Entry 5DKI (X-ray diffraction, 2.80 A resolution); this record covers chains D and E of the 28 polymer chains in the assembly.

Chain D:
Name: Proteasome subunit alpha type-5
Organism: Saccharomyces cerevisiae (strain ATCC 204508 / S288c)
Notes: EC 3.4.25.1
UniProtKB: P32379 (PSA5_YEAST); residues -7 to 252 here correspond to UniProt positions 1-260 (UniProt number = residue number + 8)
Amino-acid sequence (260 residues; numbered -7 to 252; the number before each row is that of its first residue; numbers below 1 keep their minus sign (Met-7 is residue -7)):
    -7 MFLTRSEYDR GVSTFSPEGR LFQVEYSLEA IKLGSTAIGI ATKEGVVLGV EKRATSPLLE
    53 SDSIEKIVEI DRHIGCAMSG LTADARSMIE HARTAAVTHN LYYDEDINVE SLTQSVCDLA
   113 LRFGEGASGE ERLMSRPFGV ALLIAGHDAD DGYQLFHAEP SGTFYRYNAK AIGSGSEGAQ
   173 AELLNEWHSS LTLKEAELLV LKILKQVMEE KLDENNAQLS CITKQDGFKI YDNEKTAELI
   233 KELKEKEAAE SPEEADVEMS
Unresolved in the structure: -7 to 0, 118-124, 243-252

Chain E:
Name: Proteasome subunit alpha type-6
Organism: Saccharomyces cerevisiae (strain ATCC 204508 / S288c)
Notes: EC 3.4.25.1
UniProtKB: P40302 (PSA6_YEAST); residues 0-233 here correspond to UniProt positions 1-234 (UniProt number = residue number + 1)
Amino-acid sequence (234 residues; row label = number of the first residue in the row; numbering starts at 0):
     0 MFRNNYDGDT VTFSPTGRLF QVEYALEAIK QGSVTVGLRS NTHAVLVALK RNADELSSYQ
    60 KKIIKCDEHM GLSLAGLAPD ARVLSNYLRQ QCNYSSLVFN RKLAVERAGH LLCDKAQKNT
   120 QSYGGRPYGV GLLIIGYDKS GAHLLEFQPS GNVTELYGTA IGARSQGAKT YLERTLDTFI
   180 KIDGNPDELI KAGVEAISQS LRDESLTVDN LSIAIVGKDT PFTIYDGEAV AKYI
Unresolved in the structure: 0-2

How chain D and chain E interact:
Contacting residue pairs - 44 pairs, chain D then chain E:
  Gly3(D) with Gly7(E)
  Ser5(D) with Arg125(E)
  Thr6(D) with Gly7(E); Gln20(E)
  Phe7(D) with Gln20(E), hydrogen bond (backbone-side chain); Tyr23(E); Ala24(E), hydrophobic; Leu76(E), hydrophobic; Arg125(E); Pro126(E); Gly128(E)
  Ser8(D) with Tyr23(E)
  Pro9(D) with Tyr23(E), hydrophobic; Glu26(E)
  Glu10(D) with Glu26(E); Gln30(E)
  Gly11(D) with Tyr23(E); Ala27(E)
  Leu13(D) with Arg125(E)
  Gln106(D) with Arg81(E), hydrogen bond
  Asp110(D) with Arg81(E), salt bridge
  Leu113(D) with Pro78(E), hydrophobic; Arg125(E)
  Ser153(D) with Pro78(E)
  Gly154(D) with Pro78(E)
  Thr155(D) with Gln59(E)
  Phe156(D) with Gln59(E)
  Tyr157(D) with Arg50(E), hydrogen bond (side chain-backbone); Ala52(E); Ser56(E); Ser57(E); Gln59(E)
  Arg158(D) with Ser56(E); Ser57(E), hydrogen bond (backbone-backbone)
  Tyr159(D) with Ala52(E); Asp53(E); Leu55(E); Ser56(E)
  Asn160(D) with Leu55(E), hydrogen bond (backbone-backbone)
  Ala161(D) with Leu55(E)
  Gln172(D) with Asp53(E), hydrogen bond; Leu55(E)
  Leu176(D) with Glu54(E); Leu55(E), hydrophobic
Also at the interface, not in a pair above, chain D (27 interface residues in all): Arg2, Glu117, Leu175, Trp179
Also at the interface, not in a pair above, chain E (25 interface residues in all): Asp6, Asn51, Asp79, Gly123

In short:
The interface between chain D and chain E involves 27 residues on one side and 25 on the other; the contacts
include 6 hydrogen bonds and 1 salt bridge. Polar pairs include Asp110(D)-Arg81(E), Phe7(D)-Gln20(E) and
Gln106(D)-Arg81(E).
Chain D is Proteasome subunit alpha type-5 and chain E is Proteasome subunit alpha type-6, both from
Saccharomyces cerevisiae (strain ATCC 204508 / S288c); the structure, Yeast 20S proteasome in complex with
alkyne-PI, was determined by X-ray diffraction, deposited together with 5DKJ.
